PDB entry 6WWK | electron microscopy, 3.00 A resolution | chains A and K of the 6 polymer chains in the assembly

Chain A:
Protein: Tubulin alpha-1B chain
Organism: Sus scrofa
UniProt: Q2XVP4 (TBA1B_PIG); residue numbers follow UniProt; this construct covers 1-451
Chain sequence (451 residues; row label = number of the first residue in the row):
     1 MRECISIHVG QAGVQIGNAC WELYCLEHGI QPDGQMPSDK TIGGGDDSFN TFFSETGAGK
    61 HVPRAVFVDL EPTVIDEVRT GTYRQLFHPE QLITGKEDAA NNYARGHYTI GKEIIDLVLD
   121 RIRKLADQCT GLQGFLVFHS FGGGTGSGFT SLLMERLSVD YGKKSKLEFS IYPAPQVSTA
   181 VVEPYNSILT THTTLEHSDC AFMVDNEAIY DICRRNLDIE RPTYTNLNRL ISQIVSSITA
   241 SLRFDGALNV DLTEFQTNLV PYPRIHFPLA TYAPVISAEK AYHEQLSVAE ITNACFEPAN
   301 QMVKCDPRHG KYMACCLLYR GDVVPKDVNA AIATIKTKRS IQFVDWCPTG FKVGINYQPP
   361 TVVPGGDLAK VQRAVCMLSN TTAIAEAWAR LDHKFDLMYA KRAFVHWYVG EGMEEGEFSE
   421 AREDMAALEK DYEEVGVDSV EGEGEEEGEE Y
Disordered / not traced: 442-451
Residues lining bound ligands: GTP (guanosine-5'-triphosphate): Gly10, Gln11, Ala12, Gln15, Asp69, Asp98, Ala99, Ala100, Asn101, Ser140, Phe141, Gly142, Gly143, Gly144, Thr145, Gly146, Ile171, Thr179, Glu183, Asn206, Tyr224, Asn228
Curated features (UniProtKB/Swiss-Prot):
  - motif: Met1 to Cys4 (MREC motif)
  - active site: Glu254
  - binding site (GTP): Gly10, Gln11, Ala12, Gln15, Glu71, Ala99, Ser140, Gly143, Gly144, Thr145, Gly146, Thr179, Glu183, Asn206, Tyr224, Asn228, Leu252
  - binding site (Mg(2+)): Glu71
  - site: Tyr451 (Involved in polymerization)
  - modified residue: Lys40 (N6,N6,N6-trimethyllysine), Ser48 (Phosphoserine), Ser232 (Phosphoserine), Tyr282 (3'-nitrotyrosine), Arg339 (Omega-N-methylarginine), Ser439 (Phosphoserine), Glu443 (5-glutamyl polyglutamate), Glu445 (5-glutamyl polyglutamate), Tyr451 (3'-nitrotyrosine)
  - cross-link (Glycyl lysine isopeptide (Lys-Gly)): Lys326 (interchain with G-Cter in ubiquitin), Lys370 (interchain with G-Cter in ubiquitin)

Chain K:
Protein: Kinesin-like protein KIF14
Organism: Mus musculus
UniProt: L0N7N1 (KIF14_MOUSE); residues 391-755 here = UniProt positions 391-755
Chain sequence (370 residues; numbered -4 to 755; 390 numbers in that range are skipped by the numbering (no residue carries them; nothing is unmodelled there); the number before each row is that of its first residue; numbers below 1 keep their minus sign (Gly-4 is residue -4)):
    -4 GPLGS
   391 NSQVTVAVRV RPFSKREKTE KASQVVFTNG EEITVEHPDM KQVYSFIYDV SFWSFDECHP
   451 GYASQTTVYE TLAAPLLDRA FEGYNTCLFA YGQTGSGKSY TMMGLNEEPG IIPRFCEDLF
   511 AQIAKKQTSE VSYHLEMSFF EVYNEKIHDL LVCKGENGQR KQPLRAREHP VSGPYVEGLS
   571 MNVVSSYSDI QSWLELGNKQ RATAATGMND KSSRSHSVFT LVMTQTKTEV VEGEEHDHRI
   631 TSRINLVDLA GSERCSTAHS SGQRLKEGVS INKSLLTLGK VISALSEQAN GKRVFIPYRE
   691 STLTWLLKES LGGNSKTAMI ATVSPAASNI EETLSTLRYA TQARLIVNIA KVNEDMNAKL
   751 IRELK
Disordered / not traced: -4 to -3
Construct notes: expression tag (-4 to 0)
Residues lining bound ligands:
  - ADP (adenosine-5'-diphosphate): Arg399, Arg401, Pro402, Ser444, Gly485, Ser486, Gly487, Lys488, Ser489, Tyr490, Asn599, Lys601, Ser603
  - aluminium fluoride (AF3): Thr484, Gly485, Lys488, Asn599, Ser602, Ser603, Arg604, Leu639, Ala640, Gly641
Curated features (UniProtKB/Swiss-Prot):
  - binding site (ATP): Gly482 to Ser489

Interface between chain A and chain K:
Contacting residue pairs - 19 pairs, chain A then chain K:
  Tyr108(A) with Cys645(K), hydrophobic
  Arg402(A) with Lys670(K); Tyr729(K), hydrogen bond
  Val409(A) with Val659(K); Asn662(K); Lys663(K)
  Gly410(A) with Val659(K); Lys663(K)
  Gly412(A) with Cys645(K); Val659(K)
  Met413(A) with Asn662(K)
  Glu414(A) with Ser642(K), hydrogen bond; Arg644(K), salt bridge; Asn662(K); Glu722(K)
  Glu415(A) with Leu666(K); Tyr729(K), hydrogen bond
  Glu420(A) with Arg644(K), salt bridge; Glu721(K)
Also at the interface, not in a pair above, chain A (15 interface residues in all): Lys112, Lys401, Val405, His406, Gly416, Glu417
Also at the interface, not in a pair above, chain K (13 interface residues in all): Ser651, Leu655

Summary:
Chain A and chain K form an interface of 15 and 13 residues respectively; the contacts include 3 hydrogen
bonds and 2 salt bridges. Polar pairs include Glu414(A)-Arg644(K), Glu420(A)-Arg644(K) and
Arg402(A)-Tyr729(K). Bound to chain A: GTP. Bound to chain K: aluminium fluoride and ADP.
Here chain A is Tubulin alpha-1B chain (Sus scrofa) and chain K is Kinesin-like protein KIF14 (Mus musculus).
Entry 6WWK (KIF14[391-755] dimer two-heads-bound state - ADP-AlFx in complex with a microtubule) was
determined by electron microscopy, deposited together with 6WWE, 6WWF, 6WWG, 6WWH, 6WWI, 6WWJ and 13 further
entries.
